PDB entry 6VXT | X-ray diffraction, 1.74 A resolution | chains B and D of the 4 polymer chains in the assembly

Chain B (and D):
Protein: Nitrogenase molybdenum-iron protein beta chain
Organism: Azotobacter vinelandii
Notes: EC 1.18.6.1; chain D of this document is another copy of the same molecule, construct and numbering; everything in this record applies to it too
UniProtKB: P07329 (NIFK_AZOVI); numbering as in UniProt (aligned over 1-523)
Chain sequence (523 residues; numbered 1 to 523; the number before each row is that of its first residue):
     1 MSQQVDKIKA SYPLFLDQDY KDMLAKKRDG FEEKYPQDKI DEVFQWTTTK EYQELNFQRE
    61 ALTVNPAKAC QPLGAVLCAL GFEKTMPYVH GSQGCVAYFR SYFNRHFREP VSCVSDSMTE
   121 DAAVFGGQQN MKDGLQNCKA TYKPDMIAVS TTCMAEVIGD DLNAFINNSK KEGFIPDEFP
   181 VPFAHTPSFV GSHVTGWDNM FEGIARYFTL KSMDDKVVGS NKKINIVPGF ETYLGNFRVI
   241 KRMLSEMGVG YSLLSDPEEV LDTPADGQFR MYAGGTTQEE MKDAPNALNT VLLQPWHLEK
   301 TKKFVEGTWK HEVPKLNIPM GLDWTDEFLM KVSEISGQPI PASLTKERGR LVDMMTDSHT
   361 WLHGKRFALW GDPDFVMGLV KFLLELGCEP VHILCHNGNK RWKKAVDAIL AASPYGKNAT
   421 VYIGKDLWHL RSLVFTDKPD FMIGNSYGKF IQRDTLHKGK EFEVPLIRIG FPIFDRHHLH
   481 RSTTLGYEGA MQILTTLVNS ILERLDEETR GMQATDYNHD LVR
Unresolved in the structure: 1
UniProt features mapped onto this chain:
  - binding site ([8Fe-7S] cluster): Cys-70, Cys-95, Cys-153, Ser-188
Bound ions: fe(8)-S(7) cluster Fe: Cys-70, Cys-95, Cys-153 (shared with 3 residues of chain A); Fe ion site 1: Arg-108 (shared with Asp-353(D), Asp-357(D) of chain D); Fe ion site 2: Asp-353, Asp-357 (shared with Arg-108(D) of chain D)
Small-molecule neighbours: fe(8)-S(7) cluster (CLF): Cys-70, Pro-72, Ser-92, Gly-94, Cys-95, Tyr-98, Phe-99, Thr-152, Cys-153, Ser-188

Interface between chain B and chain D:
Residue-residue contacts (132; chain B residue first):
  Ser-11(B) with Tyr-517(D), hydrogen bond (backbone-side chain); Asn-518(D)
  Tyr-12(B) with Leu-505(D), hydrophobic; Glu-508(D); Thr-515(D); Tyr-517(D); Asn-518(D)
  Phe-15(B) with Tyr-517(D)
  Leu-16(B) with Ala-514(D)
  Lys-34(B) with Gln-513(D), hydrogen bond
  Gln-37(B) with Gln-513(D), hydrogen bond
  Arg-105(B) with Val-522(D)
  Arg-108(B) with Asp-357(D); Arg-523(D), hydrogen bond (side chain-backbone)
  Glu-109(B) with Asp-353(D)
  Arg-238(B) with Arg-350(D)
  Glu-259(B) with Lys-346(D), salt bridge; Arg-350(D), salt bridge
  Asp-262(B) with Arg-350(D), salt bridge
  Pro-264(B) with Lys-346(D); Gly-349(D)
  Ala-265(B) with Gly-349(D), hydrogen bond (backbone-backbone); Asp-353(D)
  Lys-346(B) with Glu-259(D), salt bridge; Pro-264(D)
  Gly-349(B) with Pro-264(D); Ala-265(D), hydrogen bond (backbone-backbone)
  Arg-350(B) with Arg-238(D); Glu-259(D), salt bridge; Asp-262(D), salt bridge
  Val-352(B) with Ala-265(D)
  Asp-353(B) with Glu-109(D); Ala-265(D)
  Met-354(B) with His-478(D); Arg-481(D)
  Asp-357(B) with Arg-108(D); His-477(D); His-478(D)
  Ser-358(B) with His-477(D), hydrogen bond; His-478(D), hydrogen bond
  Trp-361(B) with His-477(D)
  Ser-446(B) with Leu-521(D)
  Tyr-447(B) with Leu-521(D), hydrophobic
  Lys-449(B) with Asp-506(D), salt bridge; His-519(D); Asp-520(D), hydrogen bond (side chain-backbone)
  Phe-450(B) with His-519(D); Leu-521(D), hydrophobic
  Gln-452(B) with Arg-510(D)
  Arg-453(B) with Arg-510(D); Met-512(D); Asp-516(D)
  Asp-454(B) with Met-512(D)
  Leu-456(B) with Arg-510(D)
  His-457(B) with Met-512(D)
  Glu-463(B) with Arg-510(D), salt bridge
  Arg-468(B) with Asp-506(D), salt bridge
  Phe-474(B) with Leu-521(D); Val-522(D); Arg-523(D), hydrogen bond (backbone-backbone)
  Asp-475(B) with Leu-502(D); Asp-506(D); Leu-521(D); Arg-523(D)
  Arg-476(B) with Asn-499(D); Leu-502(D); Glu-503(D); Asp-506(D), salt bridge
  His-477(B) with Asp-357(D); Ser-358(D), hydrogen bond; Trp-361(D); Thr-495(D); Val-498(D); Asn-499(D), hydrogen bond (backbone-side chain); Leu-502(D); Arg-523(D), hydrogen bond (side chain-backbone)
  His-478(B) with Met-354(D); Asp-357(D); Ser-358(D), hydrogen bond; Leu-494(D); Thr-495(D)
  Leu-479(B) with Asn-499(D)
  Arg-481(B) with Met-354(D)
  Met-491(B) with Arg-481(D)
  Leu-494(B) with His-478(D)
  Thr-495(B) with His-477(D); His-478(D)
  Val-498(B) with His-477(D)
  Asn-499(B) with Arg-476(D); His-477(D), hydrogen bond (side chain-backbone); Leu-479(D)
  Leu-502(B) with Asp-475(D); Arg-476(D); His-477(D)
  Glu-503(B) with Arg-476(D); Glu-503(D)
  Asp-506(B) with Lys-449(D), salt bridge; Arg-468(D), salt bridge; Asp-475(D); Arg-476(D), salt bridge
  Glu-508(B) with Tyr-12(D), hydrogen bond
  Arg-510(B) with Gln-452(D); Arg-453(D); Leu-456(D); Glu-463(D), salt bridge
  Met-512(B) with Arg-453(D); Asp-454(D); His-457(D)
  Gln-513(B) with Lys-34(D), hydrogen bond; Gln-37(D), hydrogen bond
  Ala-514(B) with Leu-16(D)
  Thr-515(B) with Tyr-12(D)
  Asp-516(B) with Arg-453(D)
  Tyr-517(B) with Ser-11(D), hydrogen bond (side chain-backbone); Tyr-12(D); Phe-15(D)
  Asn-518(B) with Ser-11(D); Tyr-12(D)
  His-519(B) with Lys-449(D); Phe-450(D)
  Asp-520(B) with Lys-449(D), hydrogen bond (backbone-side chain)
  Leu-521(B) with Ser-446(D); Tyr-447(D), hydrophobic; Phe-450(D), hydrophobic; Phe-474(D); Asp-475(D)
  Val-522(B) with Arg-105(D); Phe-474(D)
  Arg-523(B) with Arg-108(D), hydrogen bond (backbone-side chain); Phe-474(D), hydrogen bond (backbone-backbone); Asp-475(D); His-477(D), hydrogen bond (backbone-side chain)
Also at the interface, not in a pair above, chain B (68 interface residues in all): Pro-13, Ile-40, Thr-263, Leu-505, Thr-509
Also at the interface, not in a pair above, chain D (67 interface residues in all): Pro-13, Ile-40, Thr-263, Val-352, Thr-509

Summary:
Chain B and chain D form an interface of 68 and 67 residues respectively, with 23 hydrogen bonds and 14 salt
bridges. Among the polar pairs are Glu-259(B)/Lys-346(D), Glu-259(B)/Arg-350(D) and Asp-262(B)/Arg-350(D).
Bound to chain B: fe(8)-S(7) cluster.
Chain B and chain D are both Nitrogenase molybdenum-iron protein beta chain (Azotobacter vinelandii); the
structure, Activated Nitrogenase MoFe-protein from Azotobacter vinelandii, was determined by X-ray diffraction
together with 6UG0 from the same study.
